8JLD - chains C and J of the 10 polymer chains in the assembly; structure by electron microscopy, 2.48 A resolution.

[Chain C]
Protein: Histone H2A type 1-B/E
Source organism: Homo sapiens
UniProtKB: P04908 (H2A1B_HUMAN); residues 0-129 here correspond to UniProt positions 1-130 (UniProt number = residue number + 1)
Chain sequence (133 residues; numbered -3 to 129; the number before each row is that of its first residue; numbers below 1 keep their minus sign (Gly-3 is residue -3)):
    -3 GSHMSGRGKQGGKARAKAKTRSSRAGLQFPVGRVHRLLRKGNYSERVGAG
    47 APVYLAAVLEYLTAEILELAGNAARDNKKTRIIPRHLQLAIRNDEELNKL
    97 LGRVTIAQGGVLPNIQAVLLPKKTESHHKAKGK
Not modelled in the structure: -3 to 10, 118-129
Sequence notes: expression tag (-3 to -1)
Curated features (UniProtKB/Swiss-Prot):
  - modified residue: Ser1 (N-acetylserine), Arg3 (Citrulline), Lys5 (N6-(2-hydroxyisobutyryl)lysine), Lys9 (N6-(2-hydroxyisobutyryl)lysine), Lys13 (N6-(beta-hydroxybutyryl)lysine), Lys36 (N6-(2-hydroxyisobutyryl)lysine), Lys74 (N6-(2-hydroxyisobutyryl)lysine), Lys75 (N6-(2-hydroxyisobutyryl)lysine), Lys95 (N6-(2-hydroxyisobutyryl)lysine), Gln104 (N5-methylglutamine), Lys118 (N6-(2-hydroxyisobutyryl)lysine), Lys119 (N6-crotonyllysine), Thr120 (Phosphothreonine), Lys125 (N6-crotonyllysine)
  - cross-link (Glycyl lysine isopeptide (Lys-Gly)): Lys13 (interchain with G-Cter in ubiquitin), Lys15 (interchain with G-Cter in ubiquitin), Lys119 (interchain with G-Cter in ubiquitin)

[Chain J]
Molecule: 145-nt DNA strand
Source organism: synthetic construct
Sequence (145 nucleotides; each row starts with the number of its first residue; numbers below 1 keep their minus sign (DA-72 is residue -72)):
   -72 ATCGATGTATATATCTGACACGTGCCTGGAGACTAGGGAGTAATCCCCTT
   -22 GGCGGTTAAAACGCGGGGGACAGCGCGTACGTGCGTTTAAGCGGTGCTAG
    28 AGCTGTCTACGACCAATTGAGCGGCCTCGGCACCGGGATTCTGAT

[Chain C / chain J interface]
Pairs across the interface (14; chain C residue first):
  Lys13(C) - DG46(J)  phosphate contact
  Arg29(C) - DG48(J)  phosphate contact
  Arg29(C) - DC49(J)  salt bridge to the phosphate
  Arg42(C) - DG38(J)  sugar contact
  Arg42(C) - DA39(J)  phosphate contact
  Val43(C) - DG38(J)  sugar contact
  Val43(C) - DA39(J)  hydrogen bond to the phosphate
  Gly44(C) - DG38(J)  phosphate contact
  Ala45(C) - DG38(J)  phosphate contact
  Lys75(C) - DC58(J)  phosphate contact
  Lys75(C) - DA59(J)  salt bridge to the phosphate
  Thr76(C) - DC58(J)  hydrogen bond to the phosphate
  Arg77(C) - DG57(J)  hydrogen bond to the sugar
  Arg77(C) - DC58(J)  hydrogen bond to the phosphate
Interface residues without a listed pair, chain C (13 interface residues in all): Arg11, Thr16, Arg35, Glu41
Interface residues without a listed pair, chain J (11 interface residues in all): DA42, DA43, DA47

[Overview]
Chain C and chain J form an interface of 13 and 11 residues respectively, with 4 hydrogen bonds and 2 salt
bridges. Among the polar pairs are Arg77(C)-DG57(J), Val43(C)-DA39(J) and Thr76(C)-DC58(J).
Here chain C is Histone H2A type 1-B/E (Homo sapiens) and chain J is a 145-nt DNA strand (synthetic
construct). Entry 8JLD (Cryo-EM structure of the 145 bp human nucleosome containing acetylated H3 tail) was
determined by electron microscopy, deposited together with 8JL9, 8JLA and 8JLB.
